5GRD - chains A and C of the 3 polymer chains in the assembly; structure by X-ray diffraction, 1.80 A resolution.

== Chain A ==
Protein: HLA class I histocompatibility antigen, A-11 alpha chain
From: Homo sapiens
UniProtKB: P13746 (1A11_HUMAN); residues 1-275 here correspond to UniProt positions 25-299 (UniProt number = residue number + 24)
Chain sequence (275 residues; numbered 1 to 275; the number before each row is that of its first residue):
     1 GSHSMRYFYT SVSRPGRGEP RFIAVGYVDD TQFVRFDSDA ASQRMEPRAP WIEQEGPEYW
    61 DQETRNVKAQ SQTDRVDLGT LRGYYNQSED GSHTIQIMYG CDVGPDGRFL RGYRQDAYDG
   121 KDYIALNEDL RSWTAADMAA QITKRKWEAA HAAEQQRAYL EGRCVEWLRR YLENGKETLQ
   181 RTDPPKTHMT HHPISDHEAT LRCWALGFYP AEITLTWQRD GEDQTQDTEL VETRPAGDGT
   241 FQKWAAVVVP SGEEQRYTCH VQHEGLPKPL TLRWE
Not modelled in the structure: 275
Disulfide bonds: C101-C164, C203-C259

== Chain C ==
Protein: Epstein Barr Virus, Latent membrane protein 2 epitope
Chain sequence (10 residues; row label = number of the first residue in the row):
     1 SSCSSCPLSK
Disulfide bonds: C3-C6

== Chain A / chain C interface ==
Contacting residue pairs - 39 pairs, chain A then chain C:
  M5(A) - S1(C)
  Y7(A) - S1(C)  hydrogen bond (side chain-backbone)
  Y7(A) - S2(C)  hydrogen bond (side chain-backbone)
  Y9(A) - S2(C)
  Q62(A) - S4(C)
  E63(A) - S1(C)  hydrogen bond
  E63(A) - S2(C)  hydrogen bond
  N66(A) - S2(C)  hydrogen bond
  N66(A) - C3(C)
  N66(A) - S4(C)
  Q70(A) - P7(C)
  T73(A) - P7(C)
  T73(A) - L8(C)
  D77(A) - S9(C)
  D77(A) - K10(C)  salt bridge
  T80(A) - K10(C)
  L81(A) - K10(C)
  Y84(A) - K10(C)  hydrogen bond (side chain-backbone)
  Y99(A) - S2(C)
  Y99(A) - C3(C)  hydrogen bond (side chain-backbone)
  D116(A) - K10(C)  salt bridge
  Y123(A) - K10(C)
  T143(A) - K10(C)  hydrogen bond (side chain-backbone)
  K146(A) - S9(C)
  K146(A) - K10(C)  hydrogen bond (side chain-backbone)
  W147(A) - L8(C)  hydrogen bond (side chain-backbone)
  W147(A) - S9(C)  hydrogen bond (side chain-backbone)
  W147(A) - K10(C)
  A150(A) - L8(C)  hydrophobic
  A152(A) - L8(C)  hydrophobic
  Q155(A) - S5(C)
  Q156(A) - C6(C)  hydrogen bond
  Y159(A) - S1(C)  hydrogen bond (side chain-backbone)
  Y159(A) - S2(C)
  Y159(A) - C3(C)
  R163(A) - S1(C)  hydrogen bond
  R163(A) - S2(C)
  W167(A) - S1(C)
  Y171(A) - S1(C)  hydrogen bond (side chain-backbone)
Also at the interface, not in a pair above, chain A (32 interface residues in all): M45, Y59, A69, I95, I97, R114
The authors on this interface:
  - pairs named by the authors: Y7(A)-S2(C), Y9(A)-S2(C) (water-mediated contact), E63(A)-S2(C) (hydrogen bond), N66(A)-S2(C) (hydrogen bond), D77(A)-K10(C), T80(A)-K10(C) (water-mediated contact), Y84(A)-K10(C) (hydrogen bond), D116(A)-K10(C), T143(A)-K10(C) (hydrogen bond), K146(A)-K10(C) (hydrogen bond), R163(A)-S2(C) (water-mediated contact)

== In short ==
32 residues of chain A face 10 of chain C across their interface, with 15 hydrogen bonds and 2 salt bridges.
Among the polar pairs are D77(A)-K10(C), D116(A)-K10(C) and Y7(A)-S1(C). The authors report contacts between
Y7(A) and S2(C), D77(A) and K10(C) and D116(A) and K10(C); water-mediated contacts between Y9(A) and S2(C),
T80(A) and K10(C) and R163(A) and S2(C); hydrogen bonds between E63(A) and S2(C), N66(A) and S2(C) and Y84(A)
and K10(C) among others.
Chain A is HLA class I histocompatibility antigen, A-11 alpha chain (Homo sapiens) and chain C is Epstein Barr
Virus, Latent membrane protein 2 epitope; the structure, Crystal structure of 10-mer peptide from EBV in
complex with HLA-A1101, was determined by X-ray diffraction (same publication as 5GRG and 5GSD).
